PDB entry 8G94 | electron microscopy, 3.15 A resolution | chains B and C of the 7 polymer chains in the assembly

[Chain B]
Protein: Guanine nucleotide-binding protein G(i) subunit alpha-1
Source organism: Homo sapiens
UniProt: P63096 (GNAI1_HUMAN); residue numbers follow UniProt; this construct covers 1-354
Sequence (354 residues; row label = number of the first residue in the row):
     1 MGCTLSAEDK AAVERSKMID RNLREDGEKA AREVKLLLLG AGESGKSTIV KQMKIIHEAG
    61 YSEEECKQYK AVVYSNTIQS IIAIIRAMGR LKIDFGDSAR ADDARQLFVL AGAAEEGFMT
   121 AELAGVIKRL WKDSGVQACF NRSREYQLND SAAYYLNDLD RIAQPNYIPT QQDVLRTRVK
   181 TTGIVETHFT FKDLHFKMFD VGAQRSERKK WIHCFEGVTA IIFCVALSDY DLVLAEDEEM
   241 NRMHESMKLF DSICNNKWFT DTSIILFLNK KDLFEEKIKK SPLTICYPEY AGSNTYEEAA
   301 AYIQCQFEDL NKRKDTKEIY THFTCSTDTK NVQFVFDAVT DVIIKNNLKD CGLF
Not modelled in the structure: 1-3, 56-181, 236-239
Sequence notes: conflict Ala203 (Gly in P63096), Ser326 (Ala in P63096)
UniProt features mapped onto this chain:
  - region: Lys35 to Thr48 (G1 motif), Asp173 to Thr181 (G2 motif), Phe196 to Gly202, Gln204, Arg205 (G3 motif), Ile265 to Asp272 (G4 motif), Thr324, Cys325, Thr327 to Thr329 (G5 motif)
  - binding site (GTP): Glu43 to Thr48, Ser151, Leu175 to Thr181, Asp200 to Gly202, Gln204, Asn269 to Asp272
  - binding site (Mg(2+)): Ser47, Thr181
  - modified residue: Arg178 (ADP-ribosylarginine), Gln204 (Deamidated glutamine), Cys351 (ADP-ribosylcysteine)
  - lipidation: Gly2 (N-myristoyl glycine), Cys3 (S-palmitoyl cysteine)
  - natural variant: Gly40 (G40C: In NEDHISB; G40R: In NEDHISB), Gly45 (G45D: In NEDHISB), Thr48 (T48I: In NEDHISB; T48K: In NEDHISB), Gln52 (Q52P: In NEDHISB), Ser75 (deletion: In NEDHISB; uncertain significance), Gln172 (deletion: In NEDHISB), Asp173 (D173V: In NEDHISB), Glu186 to Phe189 (deletion: In NEDHISB; uncertain significance), Cys224 (C224Y: In NEDHISB), Lys270 (K270N: In NEDHISB; K270R: In NEDHISB), Asp272 (D272G: In NEDHISB), Val332 (V332E: In NEDHISB; uncertain significance)
  - mutagenesis: Gly42 (G42R: Abolishes switch to an activated conformation and dissociation from beta and gamma subunits upon GTP binding. Abolishes interaction with RGS family members), Glu116 (E116L: Enhances interaction (inactive GDP-bound) with RGS14), Gln147 (Q147L: Enhances interaction (inactive GDP-bound) with RGS14), Glu245 (E245L: Enhances interaction (inactive GDP-bound) with RGS14)

[Chain C]
Protein: Guanine nucleotide-binding protein G(I)/G(S)/G(T) subunit beta-1
Source organism: Homo sapiens
UniProt: P62873 (GBB1_HUMAN); numbering as in UniProt (aligned over 2-340)
Sequence (345 residues; each row starts with the number of its first residue; numbers below 1 keep their minus sign (Gly-4 is residue -4)):
    -4 GPGSSGSELD QLRQEAEQLK NQIRDARKAC ADATLSQITN NIDPVGRIQM RTRRTLRGHL
    56 AKIYAMHWGT DSRLLVSASQ DGKLIIWDSY TTNKVHAIPL RSSWVMTCAY APSGNYVACG
   116 GLDNICSIYN LKTREGNVRV SRELAGHTGY LSCCRFLDDN QIVTSSGDTT CALWDIETGQ
   176 QTTTFTGHTG DVMSLSLAPD TRLFVSGACD ASAKLWDVRE GMCRQTFTGH ESDINAICFF
   236 PNGNAFATGS DDATCRLFDL RADQELMTYS HDNIICGITS VSFSKSGRLL LAGYDDFNCN
   296 VWDALKADRA GVLAGHDNRV SCLGVTDDGM AVATGSWDSF LKIWN
Not modelled in the structure: -4 to 3
Sequence notes: expression tag (-4 to 1)
UniProt features mapped onto this chain:
  - modified residue: Ser2 (N-acetylserine), His266 (Phosphohistidine)
  - natural variant: Leu30 (L30F: In MRD42; uncertain significance), Arg52 (R52G: In MRD42), Gly64 (G64V: In MRD42), Asp76 (D76E: In MRD42; D76G: In MRD42), Gly77 (G77S: In MRD42), Lys78 (K78R: In MRD42), Ile80 (I80N: In MRD42; I80T: In MRD42), His91 (H91R: In MRD42; uncertain significance), Ala92 (A92T: In MRD42), Pro94 (P94S: In MRD42), Leu95 (L95P: In MRD42), Arg96 (R96L: In MRD42), 5 further natural variant entries in UniProt

[Interface between chain B and chain C]
Residue-residue contacts (51; chain B residue first):
  Val13(B) with Asn88(C)
  Arg15(B) with Val90(C), hydrogen bond (side chain-backbone); His91(C), hydrogen bond
  Ser16(B) with Asn88(C); Lys89(C), hydrogen bond (side chain-backbone)
  Ile19(B) with Lys89(C); Val90(C); Ala92(C), hydrophobic
  Asp20(B) with Lys89(C), salt bridge
  Leu23(B) with Gly53(C); Leu55(C); Lys78(C); Ile80(C), hydrophobic; Lys89(C)
  Asp26(B) with Lys78(C), salt bridge
  Gly27(B) with Leu55(C)
  Thr182(B) with Asn119(C)
  Gly183(B) with Leu117(C); Asn119(C)
  Ile184(B) with Trp99(C); Leu117(C), hydrogen bond (backbone-backbone)
  Glu186(B) with Trp99(C)
  Phe199(B) with Trp99(C), hydrophobic
  Gln204(B) with Leu117(C); Asn119(C); Gly144(C); Tyr145(C), hydrogen bond (side chain-backbone)
  Ser206(B) with Tyr145(C); Gly162(C), hydrogen bond (side chain-backbone); Asp186(C)
  Glu207(B) with Asp186(C), hydrogen bond (backbone-side chain); Cys204(C)
  Lys209(B) with Asp228(C), salt bridge
  Lys210(B) with Tyr145(C); Met188(C); Cys204(C); Asp228(C), salt bridge; Asn230(C), hydrogen bond
  Trp211(B) with Leu117(C), hydrophobic; Tyr145(C)
  His213(B) with Lys57(C), hydrogen bond (backbone-side chain); Tyr59(C); Trp332(C)
  Cys214(B) with Tyr59(C), hydrogen bond; Gln75(C); Trp99(C)
  Phe215(B) with Trp99(C), hydrophobic; Leu117(C), hydrophobic
  Glu216(B) with Lys57(C), salt bridge
  Trp258(B) with Arg314(C); Trp332(C), hydrophobic
Other interface residues (no listed pair), chain B (26 interface residues in all): Ala12, Arg205
Other interface residues (no listed pair), chain C (30 interface residues in all): Thr87, Met101, Asp118, His142, Thr143

[Overview]
26 residues of chain B face 30 of chain C across their interface, with 10 hydrogen bonds and 5 salt bridges.
Polar pairs include Asp20(B)-Lys89(C), Asp26(B)-Lys78(C) and Lys209(B)-Asp228(C). From UniProt: 22 GTP-binding
residues, Mg2+-binding residues Ser47(B) and Thr181(B) and 4 mutagenesis sites on chain B.
Here chain B is Guanine nucleotide-binding protein G(i) subunit alpha-1 and chain C is Guanine
nucleotide-binding protein G(I)/G(S)/G(T) subunit beta-1, both from Homo sapiens. Entry 8G94 (Structure of
CD69-bound S1PR1 coupled to heterotrimeric Gi) was determined by electron microscopy.
